PDB entry 1IJK | X-ray diffraction, 2.60 A resolution | chains A and C of the 3 polymer chains in the assembly

Chain A:
Molecule: von Willebrand factor
Source organism: Homo sapiens
Notes: fragment: A1 domain
Reference sequence: P04275 (VWF_HUMAN); residues 500-701 here correspond to UniProt positions 1263-1464 (UniProt number = residue number + 763)
Amino-acid sequence (202 residues; each row starts with the number of its first residue):
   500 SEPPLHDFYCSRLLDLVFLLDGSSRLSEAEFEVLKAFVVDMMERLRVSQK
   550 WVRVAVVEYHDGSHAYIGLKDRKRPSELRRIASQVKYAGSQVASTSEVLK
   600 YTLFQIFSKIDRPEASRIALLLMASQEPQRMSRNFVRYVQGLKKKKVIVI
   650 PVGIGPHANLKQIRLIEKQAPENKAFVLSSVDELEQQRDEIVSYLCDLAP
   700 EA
Unresolved in the structure: 500-501, 701
Sequence notes: engineered mutation Val546 (Ile1309 in P04275)
Disulfide bonds: Cys509-Cys695
Curated features (UniProtKB/Swiss-Prot):
  - glycosylation: Ser500 (O-linked (GalNAc...) serine)

Chain C:
Molecule: Botrocetin
Source organism: Bothrops jararaca
Notes: fragment: b-subunit
Reference sequence: P22030 (BOTB_BOTJA); residues 201-325 here correspond to UniProt positions 1-125 (UniProt number = residue number - 200)
Amino-acid sequence (125 residues; row label = number of the first residue in the row):
   201 DCPPDWSSYEGHCYRFFKEWMHWDDAEEFCTEQQTGAHLVSFQSKEEADF
   251 VRSLTSEMLKGDVVWIGLSDVWNKCRFEWTDGMEFDYDDYYLIAEYECVA
   301 SKPTNNKWWIIPCTRFKNFVCEFQA
Unresolved in the structure: 255-260
Disulfide bonds: Cys202-Cys213, Cys230-Cys321, Cys298-Cys313

Chain A / chain C interface:
Contacting residue pairs (13):
  Gln628(A) with Leu292(C)
  Arg629(A) with His222(C), hydrogen bond; Tyr296(C); Thr314(C)
  Arg632(A) with Glu295(C), salt bridge
  Asn658(A) with Tyr291(C), hydrogen bond
  Lys660(A) with Tyr291(C)
  Gln661(A) with Tyr291(C), hydrogen bond
  Arg663(A) with Asp286(C), salt bridge; Asp288(C), hydrogen bond (side chain-backbone); Asp289(C), salt bridge
  Leu664(A) with Tyr291(C), hydrophobic
  Lys667(A) with Asp289(C), salt bridge
Other interface residues (no listed pair), chain A (11 interface residues in all): Ser631, Phe634
Other interface residues (no listed pair), chain C (11 interface residues in all): Asp224, Asp270

In short:
Chain A and chain C each contribute 11 residues to their interface; the contacts include 4 hydrogen bonds and
4 salt bridges. Polar contacts include Arg632(A)-Glu295(C), Arg663(A)-Asp286(C) and Arg663(A)-Asp289(C).
Chain A is von Willebrand factor (Homo sapiens) and chain C is Botrocetin (Bothrops jararaca); the structure,
The von Willebrand Factor mutant (I546V) A1 domain-botrocetin Complex, was determined by X-ray diffraction,
deposited together with 1IJB.
